PDB entry 6X3W | electron microscopy, 3.30 A resolution | chains C and D of the 9 polymer chains in the assembly

== Chain C ==
Name: Gamma-aminobutyric acid receptor subunit beta-2
Source organism: Homo sapiens
UniProt: P47870 (GBRB2_HUMAN), isoform P47870-1; the construct has insertions or renumbered stretches relative to UniProt, so the offset changes along the chain: 1-307 = UniProt 25-331; 316-341 = UniProt 487-512
Amino-acid sequence (364 residues; numbered 1 to 364; the number before each row is that of its first residue):
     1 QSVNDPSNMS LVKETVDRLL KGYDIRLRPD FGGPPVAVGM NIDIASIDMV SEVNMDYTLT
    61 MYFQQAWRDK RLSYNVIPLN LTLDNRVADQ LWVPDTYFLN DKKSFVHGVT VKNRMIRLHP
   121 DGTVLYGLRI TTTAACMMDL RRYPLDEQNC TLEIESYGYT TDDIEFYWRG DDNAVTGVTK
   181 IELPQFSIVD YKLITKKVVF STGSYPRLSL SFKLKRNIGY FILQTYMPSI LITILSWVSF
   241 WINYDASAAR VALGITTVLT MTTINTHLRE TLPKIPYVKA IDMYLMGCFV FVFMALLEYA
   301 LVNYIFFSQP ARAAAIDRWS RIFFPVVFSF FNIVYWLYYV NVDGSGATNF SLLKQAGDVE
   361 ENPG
Disordered / not traced: 1-6, 341-364
Cystine bridges: Cys136-Cys150
Covalent attachments: N-acetylglucosamine (NAG) linked to Asn80, Asn149
Differences from the reference sequence: linker (308-315)
Residues lining bound ligands:
  - gamma-amino-butanoic acid (ABU): Tyr97, Glu155, Ser156, Tyr157, Phe200, Thr202, Tyr205
  - Phenobarbital (UQA; 5-ethyl-5-phenylpyrimidine-2,4,6(1H,3H,5H)-trione): Leu223, Met227, Pro228, Leu231
Curated features (UniProtKB/Swiss-Prot):
  - binding site (histamine): Tyr97, Ser156, Tyr157, Thr202
  - binding site (4-aminobutanoate): Tyr157, Thr202
  - glycosylation (N-linked (GlcNAc...) asparagine): Asn8, Asn80, Asn149
From the paper describing this entry:
  - binding site for Phenobarbital: Leu223
  - mutagenesis - N265M: unchanged signaling in response to Phenobarbital

== Chain D ==
Name: Gamma-aminobutyric acid receptor subunit alpha-1
Source organism: Homo sapiens
UniProt: P14867 (GBRA1_HUMAN); the construct has insertions or renumbered stretches relative to UniProt, so the offset changes along the chain: 1-312 = UniProt 28-339; 320-358 = UniProt 418-456
Amino-acid sequence (358 residues; numbered 1 to 358; the number before each row is that of its first residue):
     1 QPSLQDELKD NTTVFTRILD RLLDGYDNRL RPGLGERVTE VKTDIFVTSF GPVSDHDMEY
    61 TIDVFFRQSW KDERLKFKGP MTVLRLNNLM ASKIWTPDTF FHNGKKSVAH NMTMPNKLLR
   121 ITEDGTLLYT MRLTVRAECP MHLEDFPMDA HACPLKFGSY AYTRAEVVYE WTREPARSVV
   181 VAEDGSRLNQ YDLLGQTVDS GIVQSSTGEY VVMTTHFHLK RKIGYFVIQT YLPCIMTVIL
   241 SQVSFWLNRE SVPARTVFGV TTVLTMTTLS ISARNSLPKV AYATAMDWFI AVCYAFVFSA
   301 LIEFATVNYF TKSQPARAAK IDRLSRIAFP LLFGIFNLVY WATYLNREPQ LKAPTPHQ
Disordered / not traced: 1-9, 348-358
Cystine bridges: Cys139-Cys153
Covalent attachments: N-acetylglucosamine (NAG) linked to Asn111
Differences from the reference sequence: linker (313-319)
Residues lining bound ligands: gamma-amino-butanoic acid (ABU): Phe65, Arg67, Leu118, Thr130
Curated features (UniProtKB/Swiss-Prot):
  - binding site (4-aminobutanoate): Arg67, Thr130
  - binding site (3alpha-hydroxy-5alpha-pregnan-11,20-dione): Trp246
  - glycosylation (N-linked (GlcNAc...) asparagine): Asn11, Asn111
From the paper describing this entry:
  - binding site for Phenobarbital: Ser270
  - mutagenesis - S270M: decreased signaling in response to Phenobarbital

== Interface between chain C and chain D ==
Contacting residue pairs (111; chain C residue first):
  Asp24(C) with Thr16(D), hydrogen bond
  Ile25(C) with Asn87(D); Leu89(D), hydrophobic
  Arg26(C) with Leu19(D); Asp20(D), salt bridge; Leu23(D); Leu86(D); Asn87(D); Leu89(D); Met90(D)
  Leu27(C) with Thr12(D); Phe15(D), hydrophobic; Thr16(D); Leu19(D), hydrophobic
  Phe31(C) with Phe15(D), hydrophobic; Met81(D), hydrophobic; Leu84(D), hydrophobic; Arg85(D)
  Gly32(C) with Asn11(D); Phe15(D); Met81(D)
  Met55(C) with Asn189(D)
  Val93(C) with Met114(D), hydrophobic
  Pro94(C) with Thr113(D); Met114(D)
  Asp95(C) with Asn88(D); Met114(D)
  Thr96(C) with Met112(D); Thr113(D), hydrogen bond (backbone-backbone); Met114(D)
  Tyr97(C) with Phe65(D); Met112(D); Asn116(D); Arg132(D)
  Phe98(C) with Met112(D), hydrophobic; Arg132(D), hydrogen bond (backbone-side chain)
  Leu99(C) with Phe65(D), hydrophobic; Arg132(D), hydrogen bond (backbone-side chain)
  Asn100(C) with Arg187(D)
  Asp101(C) with Asp63(D); Arg132(D), salt bridge
  Lys102(C) with His110(D); Arg187(D)
  Ser104(C) with Met112(D)
  Phe105(C) with Met112(D)
  Val106(C) with Met112(D), hydrophobic
  Leu128(C) with Thr113(D)
  Ile130(C) with Met112(D), hydrophobic
  Ala135(C) with Arg187(D)
  Met137(C) with Ser186(D); Arg187(D); Asn189(D)
  Tyr157(C) with Phe65(D); Lys117(D); Leu118(D), hydrophobic; Thr130(D); Met131(D), hydrogen bond (side chain-backbone); Arg132(D), hydrogen bond (side chain-backbone)
  Gly158(C) with Leu118(D); Arg120(D), hydrogen bond (backbone-side chain)
  Tyr159(C) with Arg85(D); Asn87(D), hydrogen bond
  Thr160(C) with Arg120(D)
  Asp162(C) with Arg85(D), salt bridge
  Asp163(C) with Arg85(D), salt bridge
  Phe200(C) with Phe46(D), hydrophobic; Phe65(D), hydrophobic
  Ser201(C) with Arg67(D); Arg173(D)
  Thr202(C) with Arg67(D); Arg120(D); Leu128(D)
  Tyr205(C) with Leu118(D); Arg120(D), hydrogen bond
  Ser247(C) with Ser251(D); Ala254(D)
  Val251(C) with Ala254(D); Val257(D), hydrophobic; Phe258(D), hydrophobic
  Ile255(C) with Leu240(D), hydrophobic; Phe258(D), hydrophobic; Thr261(D)
  Val258(C) with Leu240(D), hydrophobic
  Leu259(C) with Thr261(D); Thr265(D)
  Thr262(C) with Met236(D)
  Thr266(C) with Gln229(D)
  Arg269(C) with Tyr225(D); Ile228(D); Gln229(D)
  Glu270(C) with Tyr225(D); Gln229(D), hydrogen bond; Ser272(D)
  Lys274(C) with Asn189(D); Gln190(D); Tyr225(D)
  Ile275(C) with Tyr225(D)
  Pro276(C) with Asn189(D); Lys222(D); Gly224(D); Tyr225(D)
  Met286(C) with Ile228(D), hydrophobic
  Phe289(C) with Met236(D), hydrophobic
  Phe293(C) with Ile239(D), hydrophobic; Leu240(D), hydrophobic
  Leu296(C) with Leu240(D), hydrophobic
  Leu297(C) with Val243(D), hydrophobic
  Asn303(C) with Leu247(D); Asn248(D), hydrogen bond
  Tyr304(C) with Trp246(D); Arg326(D)
Other interface residues (no listed pair), chain C (59 interface residues in all): Phe63, Trp92, Pro273, Val278, Asp282, Ala300
Other interface residues (no listed pair), chain D (62 interface residues in all): Thr48, Leu188, Phe226, Pro233, Asn275, Ser276

== In short ==
Chain C and chain D form an interface of 59 and 62 residues respectively; the contacts include 11 hydrogen
bonds and 4 salt bridges. Polar pairs include Arg26(C)-Asp20(D), Asp101(C)-Arg132(D) and Asp162(C)-Arg85(D).
From the paper: a binding site for Phenobarbital at Leu223(C) and Ser270(D); S270M of chain D reduces
signaling in response to Phenobarbital.
Chain C is Gamma-aminobutyric acid receptor subunit beta-2 and chain D is Gamma-aminobutyric acid receptor
subunit alpha-1, both from Homo sapiens; the structure, Human GABAA receptor alpha1-beta2-gamma2 subtype in
complex with GABA plus phenobarbital, was determined by electron microscopy (same publication as 6X3S, 6X3T,
6X3U, 6X3V, 6X3X, 6X3Z and 6X40).
